Entry 5MJO (X-ray diffraction, 1.55 A resolution); this record covers chain A.

== Chain A ==
Molecule: Protein Thf1
Source organism: Thermosynechococcus elongatus
UniProtKB: Q8DJT8 (THF1_THEEB); numbering as in UniProt (aligned over 1-222)
Sequence (239 residues; row label = number of the first residue in the row; numbers below 1 keep their minus sign (Met-16 is residue -16)):
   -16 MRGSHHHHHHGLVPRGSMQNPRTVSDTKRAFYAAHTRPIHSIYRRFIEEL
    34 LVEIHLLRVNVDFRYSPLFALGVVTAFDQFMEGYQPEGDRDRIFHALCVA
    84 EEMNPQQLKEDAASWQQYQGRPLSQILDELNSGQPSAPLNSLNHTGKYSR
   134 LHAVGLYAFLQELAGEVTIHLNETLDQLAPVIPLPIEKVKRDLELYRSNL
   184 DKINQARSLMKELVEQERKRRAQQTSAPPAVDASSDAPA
Unresolved in the structure: -16 to 3, 190-222
Differences from the reference sequence: initiating methionine (-16); expression tag (-15 to 0)
Bound ions: Hg2+ near Phe77 (its only coordinating residue here)
Reported in the primary citation:
  - contacts within the chain: Glu36-Arg133 (hydrogen bond)

== Overview ==
From the paper: contacts within the chain involving Glu36 and Arg133.
Chain A is Protein Thf1 (Thermosynechococcus elongatus); the structure, Structure of Psb29 at 1.55A, was
determined by X-ray diffraction (same publication as 5MJR, 5MJW and 5MLF).
